6HEC - chains I and J of the 34 polymer chains in the assembly; structure by electron microscopy, 6.95 A resolution (low resolution: residue-level contacts below are approximate; hydrogen-bond / salt-bridge calls are withheld).

Chain I (and J):
Name: Proteasome-activating nucleotidase
Organism: Archaeoglobus fulgidus (strain ATCC 49558 / VC-16 / DSM 4304 / JCM 9628 / NBRC 100126)
Notes: chain J of this document is another copy of the same molecule, construct and numbering; everything in this record applies to it too
UniProtKB: O28303 (PAN_ARCFU); residue numbers follow UniProt; this construct covers 9-398
Amino-acid sequence (390 residues; each row starts with the number of its first residue):
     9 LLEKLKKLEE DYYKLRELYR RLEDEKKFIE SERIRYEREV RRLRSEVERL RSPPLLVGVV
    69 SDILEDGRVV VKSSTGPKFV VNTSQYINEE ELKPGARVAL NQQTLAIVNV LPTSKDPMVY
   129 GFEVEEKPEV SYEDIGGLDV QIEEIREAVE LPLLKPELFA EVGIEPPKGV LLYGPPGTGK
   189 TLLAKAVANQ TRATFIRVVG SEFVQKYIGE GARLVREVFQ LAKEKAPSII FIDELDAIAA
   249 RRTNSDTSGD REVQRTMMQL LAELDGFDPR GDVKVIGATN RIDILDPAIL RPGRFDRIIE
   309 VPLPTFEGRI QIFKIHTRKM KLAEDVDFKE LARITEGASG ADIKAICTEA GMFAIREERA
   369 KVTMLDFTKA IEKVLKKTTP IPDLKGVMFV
UniProt features mapped onto this chain:
  - region: M396 to V398 (Docks into pockets in the proteasome alpha-ring to cause gate opening)
  - binding site (ATP): G185 to L190, H324
Ligand contacts:
  - ATP (adenosine-5'-triphosphate), molecule 1: G144, L146, P183, P184, G185, T186, G187, K188, T189, L190, E242, N288, I320, H324, G348, A349, K352
  - ATP, molecule 2: K176, L269, D273, G274, R299, G301, R302

Chain I / chain J interface:
Pairs across the interface - 110 pairs, chain I then chain J:
  R59(I) with R76(J)
  P61(I) with N90(J); T112(J)
  L63(I) with R76(J); F87(J); V88(J)
  L64(I) with K86(J); F87(J)
  V65(I) with K86(J); V88(J)
  S82(I) with P85(J); K86(J)
  T83(I) with P85(J)
  R105(I) with D70(J); V78(J)
  Q110(I) with F87(J); L113(J)
  D124(I) with D70(J)
  P125(I) with S69(J); K86(J)
  M126(I) with S69(J); D70(J)
  V127(I) with S69(J); D70(J)
  Y128(I) with V68(J); I71(J); L100(J); K101(J); P102(J); G103(J); A104(J)
  E131(I) with F275(J); D276(J)
  P136(I) with F275(J)
  P184(I) with P295(J); A296(J)
  G185(I) with R299(J)
  T189(I) with D273(J); G274(J)
  K193(I) with F275(J)
  F203(I) with F275(J)
  R205(I) with F275(J)
  S209(I) with A220(J); R263(J); M266(J); Q267(J)
  E210(I) with R224(J); Q267(J)
  V212(I) with I216(J); G217(J); R263(J)
  Q213(I) with I216(J); G217(J); R221(J); R224(J)
  K214(I) with I216(J); E218(J)
  D241(I) with G274(J); F275(J)
  E242(I) with M266(J)
  D244(I) with R250(J); Q262(J)
  A245(I) with R263(J); M266(J)
  R250(I) with N252(J); T255(J); R259(J)
  N252(I) with T255(J)
  T255(I) with T255(J)
  S256(I) with I216(J)
  G257(I) with R259(J)
  D258(I) with T255(J); R259(J)
  N288(I) with R250(J); A296(J)
  I292(I) with R250(J); Q262(J)
  K327(I) with G171(J)
  M328(I) with V170(J); G171(J); I172(J)
  K329(I) with A168(J); E169(J); V170(J)
  A349(I) with R299(J); P300(J)
  D350(I) with P300(J)
  K352(I) with P300(J); D304(J)
  A353(I) with P300(J); D304(J)
  T356(I) with I172(J); E173(J); P175(J); D304(J)
  E357(I) with D304(J); R305(J)
  G359(I) with V170(J); I172(J)
  M360(I) with E155(J); I172(J); P175(J)
  R364(I) with E155(J)
  R367(I) with V170(J)
  A368(I) with E169(J); V170(J)
  V370(I) with V170(J)
  K381(I) with E152(J); R305(J)
  K385(I) with I306(J)
Other interface residues (no listed pair), chain I (64 interface residues in all): P62, V207, F211, V261, R289, C355, A362, I363
Other interface residues (no listed pair), chain J (57 interface residues in all): L159, F167, S256, A270, G301

Summary:
Chain I and chain J form an interface of 64 and 57 residues respectively. Ligands of chain I: ATP. From
UniProt: 7 ATP-binding residues on chain I.
Both chains are Proteasome-activating nucleotidase (Archaeoglobus fulgidus (strain ATCC 49558 / VC-16 / DSM
4304 / JCM 9628 / NBRC 100126)). Entry 6HEC (PAN-proteasome in state 4) was determined by electron microscopy
together with 6HE5, 6HE7, 6HE8, 6HE9, 6HEA and 6HED from the same study.
